Entry 7MKJ (electron microscopy, 2.90 A resolution); this record covers chains J and Q of the 9 polymer chains in the assembly.

[Chain J]
Molecule: DNA-directed RNA polymerase subunit beta'
Organism: Escherichia coli
Notes: EC 2.7.7.6
Reference sequence: A0A4S1NBU2 (A0A4S1NBU2_ECOLX); numbering as in UniProt (aligned over 1-1407)
Chain sequence (1407 residues; each row starts with the number of its first residue):
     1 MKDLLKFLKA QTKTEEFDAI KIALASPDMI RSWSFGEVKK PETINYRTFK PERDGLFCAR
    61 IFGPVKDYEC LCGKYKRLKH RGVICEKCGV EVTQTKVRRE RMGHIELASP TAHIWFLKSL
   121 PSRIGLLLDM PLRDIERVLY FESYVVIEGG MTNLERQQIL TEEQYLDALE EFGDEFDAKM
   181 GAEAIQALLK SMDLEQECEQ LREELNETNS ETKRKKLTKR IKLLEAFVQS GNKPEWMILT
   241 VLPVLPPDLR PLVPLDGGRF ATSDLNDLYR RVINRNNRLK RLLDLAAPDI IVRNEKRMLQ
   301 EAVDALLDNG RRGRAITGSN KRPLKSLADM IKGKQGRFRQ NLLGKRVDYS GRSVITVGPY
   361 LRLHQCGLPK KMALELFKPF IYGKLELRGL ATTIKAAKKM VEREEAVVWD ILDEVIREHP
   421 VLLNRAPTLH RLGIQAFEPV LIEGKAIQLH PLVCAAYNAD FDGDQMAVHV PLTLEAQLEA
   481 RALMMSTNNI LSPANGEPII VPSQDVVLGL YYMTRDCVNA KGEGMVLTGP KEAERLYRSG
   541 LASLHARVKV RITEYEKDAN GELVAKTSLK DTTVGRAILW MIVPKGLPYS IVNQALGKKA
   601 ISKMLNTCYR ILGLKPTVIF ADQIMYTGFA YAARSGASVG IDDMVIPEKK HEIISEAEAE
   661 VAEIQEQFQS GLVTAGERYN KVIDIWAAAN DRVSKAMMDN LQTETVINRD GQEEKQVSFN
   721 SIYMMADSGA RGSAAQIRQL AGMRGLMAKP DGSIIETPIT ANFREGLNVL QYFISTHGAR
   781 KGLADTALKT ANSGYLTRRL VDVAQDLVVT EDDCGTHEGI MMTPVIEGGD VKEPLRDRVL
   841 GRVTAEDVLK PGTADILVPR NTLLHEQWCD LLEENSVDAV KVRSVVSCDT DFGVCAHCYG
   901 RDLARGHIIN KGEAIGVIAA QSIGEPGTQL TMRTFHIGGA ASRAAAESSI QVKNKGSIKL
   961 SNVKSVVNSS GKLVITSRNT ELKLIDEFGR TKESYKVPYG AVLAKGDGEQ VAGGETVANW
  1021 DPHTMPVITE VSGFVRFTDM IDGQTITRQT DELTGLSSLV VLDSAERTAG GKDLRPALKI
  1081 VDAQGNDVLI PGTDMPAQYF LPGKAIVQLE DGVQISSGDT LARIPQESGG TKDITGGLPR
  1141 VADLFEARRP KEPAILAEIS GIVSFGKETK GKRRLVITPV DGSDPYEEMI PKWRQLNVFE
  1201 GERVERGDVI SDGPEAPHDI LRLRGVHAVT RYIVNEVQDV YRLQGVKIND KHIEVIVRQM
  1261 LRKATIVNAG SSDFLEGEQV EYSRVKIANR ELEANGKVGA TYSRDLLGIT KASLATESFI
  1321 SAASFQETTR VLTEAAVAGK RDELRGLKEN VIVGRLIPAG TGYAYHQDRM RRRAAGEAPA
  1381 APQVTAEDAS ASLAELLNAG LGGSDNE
Unresolved in the structure: 1-15, 932-947, 1127-1134, 1376-1407
Construct notes: conflict Val1384 (Met in A0A4S1NBU2)

[Chain Q]
Molecule: Template strand of T7A1 promoter DNA
Sequence (91 nucleotides; row label = number of the first residue in the row):
     1 GGCTATTCGC CGTGTCCCTC TCGATGGCTG TAAGTATCCT ATAGGTTAGA CTTTAAGTCA
    61 ATACTCTTTT TGATAAATTT TAAATTAATC G
Unresolved in the structure: 1-10, 24-29, 73-91
Construct notes: insertion (91)

[How chain J and chain Q interact]
Residue-residue contacts - 15 pairs, chain J then chain Q:
  Arg47(J) - DT47(Q)  sugar contact
  Lys118(J) - DC20(Q)  salt bridge to the phosphate
  Leu120(J) - DC20(Q)  sugar contact
  Ser210(J) - DG12(Q)  hydrogen bond to the phosphate
  Arg259(J) - DT31(Q)  hydrogen bond to the base
  Arg311(J) - DT21(Q)  salt bridge to the phosphate
  Ser319(J) - DA33(Q)  phosphate contact
  Asn320(J) - DA32(Q)  phosphate contact
  Arg339(J) - DG23(Q)  salt bridge to the phosphate
  Tyr795(J) - DG23(Q)  sugar contact
  Lys1172(J) - DT13(Q)  phosphate contact
  Lys1172(J) - DG14(Q)  salt bridge to the phosphate
  Gln1326(J) - DC22(Q)  sugar contact
  Glu1327(J) - DT21(Q)  phosphate contact
  Glu1327(J) - DC22(Q)  hydrogen bond to the phosphate
Other interface residues (no listed pair), chain J (15 interface residues in all): Lys321, Ala791

[Summary]
15 residues of chain J face 11 of chain Q across their interface, with 3 hydrogen bonds and 4 salt bridges.
Polar contacts include Arg259(J)-DT31(Q), Ser210(J)-DG12(Q) and Glu1327(J)-DC22(Q).
Here chain J is DNA-directed RNA polymerase subunit beta' (Escherichia coli) and chain Q is Template strand of
T7A1 promoter DNA. Entry 7MKJ (Cryo-EM structure of Escherichia coli RNA polymerase bound to T7A1 promoter
DNA) was determined by electron microscopy, deposited together with 7MKD, 7MKE and 7MKI.
